PDB entry 8W1Y | X-ray diffraction, 2.30 A resolution | chains A and B

[Chain A (and B)]
Molecule: Catalase-peroxidase
From: Mycobacterium tuberculosis
Notes: EC 1.11.1.21; chain B of this document is another copy of the same molecule, construct and numbering; everything in this record applies to it too
UniProt: A0A0D5ZBI4 (A0A0D5ZBI4_MYCTX); numbering as in UniProt (aligned over 2-740)
Sequence (741 residues; numbered 0 to 740; the number before each row is that of its first residue; numbering starts at 0):
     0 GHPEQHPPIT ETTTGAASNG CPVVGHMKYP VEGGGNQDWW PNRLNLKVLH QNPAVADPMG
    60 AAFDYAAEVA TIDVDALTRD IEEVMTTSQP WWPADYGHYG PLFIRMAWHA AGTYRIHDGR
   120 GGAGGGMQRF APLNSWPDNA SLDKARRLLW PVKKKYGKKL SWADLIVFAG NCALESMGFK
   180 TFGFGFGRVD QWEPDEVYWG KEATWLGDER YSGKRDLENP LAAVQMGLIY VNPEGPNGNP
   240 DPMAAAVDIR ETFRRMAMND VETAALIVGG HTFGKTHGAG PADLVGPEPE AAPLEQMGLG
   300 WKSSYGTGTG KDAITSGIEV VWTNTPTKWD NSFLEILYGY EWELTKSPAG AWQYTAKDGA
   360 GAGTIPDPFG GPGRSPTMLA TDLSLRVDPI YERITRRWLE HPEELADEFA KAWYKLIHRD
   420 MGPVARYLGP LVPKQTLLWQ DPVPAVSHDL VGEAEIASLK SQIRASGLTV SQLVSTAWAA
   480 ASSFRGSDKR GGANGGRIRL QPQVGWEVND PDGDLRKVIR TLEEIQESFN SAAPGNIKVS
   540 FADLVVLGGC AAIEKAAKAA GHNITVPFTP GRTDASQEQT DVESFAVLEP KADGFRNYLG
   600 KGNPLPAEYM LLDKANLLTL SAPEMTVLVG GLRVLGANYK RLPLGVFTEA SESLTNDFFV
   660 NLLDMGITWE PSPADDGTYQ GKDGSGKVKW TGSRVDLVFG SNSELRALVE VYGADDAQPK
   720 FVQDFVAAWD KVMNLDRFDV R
Unresolved in the structure: 0-23
Sequence notes: expression tag (0-1)
Modified / non-standard residues: W107 (1-hydroperoxy-L-tryptophan; TOX)
Covalent attachments: covalent link W107-Y229; covalent link Y229-M255
Bound ions: heme Fe: W107, H270; Na+: T271, T322, T324, K327, D329
Ligand contacts: heme (HEM): P100, L101, I103, R104, W107, V230, P232, I248, F252, L265, I266, G269, H270, F272, G273, K274, T275, H276, T314, S315, I317, W321, L378, T380, F408, W412

[Interface between chain A and chain B]
Residue-residue contacts - 205 pairs, chain A then chain B:
  G24(A) - A202(B)
  H25(A) - K200(B)
  H25(A) - E208(B)  salt bridge
  M26(A) - G199(B)
  M26(A) - K200(B)  hydrogen bond (backbone-backbone)
  M26(A) - E201(B)
  M26(A) - A202(B)  hydrophobic
  K27(A) - P40(B)  hydrogen bond (side chain-backbone)
  K27(A) - N41(B)  hydrogen bond
  K27(A) - Y197(B)
  Y28(A) - Y197(B)
  Y28(A) - P219(B)
  Y28(A) - P603(B)
  Y28(A) - L604(B)  hydrophobic
  P29(A) - N44(B)  hydrogen bond (backbone-side chain)
  P29(A) - V47(B)
  P29(A) - E195(B)
  P29(A) - V196(B)
  P29(A) - Y197(B)
  V30(A) - R42(B)
  V30(A) - L43(B)
  V30(A) - N44(B)  hydrogen bond (backbone-backbone)
  V30(A) - V47(B)
  V30(A) - L604(B)  hydrophobic
  V30(A) - Y608(B)
  V30(A) - L611(B)  hydrophobic
  E31(A) - Q36(B)  hydrogen bond (backbone-side chain)
  E31(A) - P40(B)
  E31(A) - N41(B)
  E31(A) - R42(B)
  E31(A) - L604(B)
  E31(A) - Y608(B)
  G32(A) - Q36(B)
  G32(A) - N44(B)
  G33(A) - E195(B)
  G34(A) - E195(B)
  N35(A) - A130(B)  hydrogen bond (side chain-backbone)
  N35(A) - P131(B)
  N35(A) - P193(B)
  N35(A) - E195(B)  hydrogen bond (backbone-side chain)
  Q36(A) - E31(B)
  Q36(A) - G32(B)
  W38(A) - E201(B)
  W38(A) - A202(B)
  W38(A) - T203(B)
  W38(A) - W204(B)
  W38(A) - M225(B)  hydrophobic
  W39(A) - A130(B)  hydrophobic
  W39(A) - P131(B)  hydrophobic
  W39(A) - S134(B)
  W39(A) - E287(B)  hydrogen bond
  W39(A) - E289(B)
  W39(A) - A290(B)
  P40(A) - K27(B)  hydrogen bond (backbone-side chain)
  P40(A) - E31(B)
  N41(A) - E31(B)
  R42(A) - V30(B)
  R42(A) - A130(B)
  R42(A) - E289(B)  salt bridge
  L43(A) - V30(B)
  N44(A) - P29(B)  hydrogen bond (side chain-backbone)
  N44(A) - V30(B)  hydrogen bond (backbone-backbone)
  N44(A) - G32(B)
  K46(A) - G33(B)  hydrogen bond (side chain-backbone)
  K46(A) - K46(B)
  V47(A) - P29(B)
  V47(A) - V30(B)
  H49(A) - P52(B)
  H49(A) - V54(B)
  H49(A) - E192(B)  salt bridge
  P52(A) - H49(B)
  V54(A) - H49(B)
  V54(A) - S620(B)
  V54(A) - P622(B)
  A55(A) - P622(B)
  P57(A) - P622(B)  hydrophobic
  P57(A) - L707(B)
  P57(A) - K719(B)  hydrogen bond (backbone-side chain)
  W90(A) - M664(B)
  R128(A) - S702(B)
  R128(A) - A706(B)
  R128(A) - E709(B)  salt bridge
  F129(A) - S702(B)
  F129(A) - A706(B)  hydrophobic
  A130(A) - N35(B)  hydrogen bond (backbone-side chain)
  A130(A) - R42(B)
  P131(A) - N35(B)
  P131(A) - W39(B)  hydrophobic
  N133(A) - S702(B)  hydrogen bond
  S134(A) - W39(B)
  R146(A) - M664(B)  hydrogen bond
  R146(A) - R705(B)
  W149(A) - L662(B)  hydrophobic
  W149(A) - E709(B)
  W149(A) - G712(B)
  K153(A) - G712(B)
  K153(A) - A713(B)
  K153(A) - D714(B)  salt bridge
  K154(A) - D714(B)
  G156(A) - A713(B)
  G156(A) - D715(B)
  K157(A) - D715(B)  hydrogen bond (backbone-side chain)
  W161(A) - E709(B)  hydrogen bond
  W191(A) - E703(B)
  W191(A) - A706(B)
  W191(A) - V710(B)  hydrophobic
  E192(A) - H49(B)  salt bridge
  P193(A) - N35(B)
  P193(A) - E703(B)
  E195(A) - P29(B)
  E195(A) - G34(B)
  E195(A) - N35(B)  hydrogen bond (side chain-backbone)
  V196(A) - P29(B)
  Y197(A) - K27(B)
  Y197(A) - Y28(B)
  Y197(A) - P29(B)
  G199(A) - M26(B)
  K200(A) - H25(B)
  K200(A) - M26(B)  hydrogen bond (backbone-backbone)
  E201(A) - M26(B)
  E201(A) - W38(B)
  A202(A) - G24(B)
  A202(A) - M26(B)  hydrophobic
  A202(A) - W38(B)
  T203(A) - W38(B)
  W204(A) - W38(B)
  W204(A) - W39(B)  hydrophobic
  E208(A) - H25(B)  salt bridge
  P219(A) - Y28(B)
  M225(A) - W38(B)  hydrophobic
  E287(A) - W39(B)  hydrogen bond
  E289(A) - W39(B)
  E289(A) - R42(B)  salt bridge
  E289(A) - S702(B)  hydrogen bond
  L293(A) - Y678(B)
  L293(A) - R693(B)
  L293(A) - S700(B)
  E294(A) - W668(B)
  E294(A) - P670(B)
  E294(A) - Y678(B)
  M296(A) - L661(B)
  M296(A) - W668(B)
  M296(A) - G699(B)
  M296(A) - S700(B)
  M296(A) - R705(B)  hydrogen bond (backbone-side chain)
  G297(A) - G699(B)
  G297(A) - S700(B)
  L298(A) - M664(B)  hydrophobic
  P603(A) - Y28(B)
  L604(A) - Y28(B)  hydrophobic
  L604(A) - V30(B)  hydrophobic
  L604(A) - E31(B)
  Y608(A) - V30(B)
  Y608(A) - E31(B)
  L611(A) - V30(B)  hydrophobic
  S620(A) - V54(B)
  P622(A) - V54(B)
  P622(A) - A55(B)
  P622(A) - P57(B)  hydrophobic
  V659(A) - K153(B)
  L661(A) - M296(B)
  L662(A) - W149(B)  hydrophobic
  M664(A) - W90(B)
  M664(A) - R146(B)  hydrogen bond
  M664(A) - L298(B)  hydrophobic
  W668(A) - E294(B)
  W668(A) - M296(B)
  E669(A) - E294(B)
  E669(A) - K301(B)  salt bridge
  P670(A) - E294(B)
  Y678(A) - L293(B)
  Y678(A) - E294(B)
  R693(A) - L293(B)
  V697(A) - L293(B)
  G699(A) - M296(B)
  G699(A) - G297(B)
  S700(A) - L293(B)
  S700(A) - G297(B)
  S702(A) - R128(B)
  S702(A) - F129(B)
  S702(A) - N133(B)
  S702(A) - E289(B)  hydrogen bond
  E703(A) - W191(B)
  E703(A) - E192(B)
  E703(A) - P193(B)
  R705(A) - R146(B)
  R705(A) - M296(B)  hydrogen bond (side chain-backbone)
  A706(A) - R128(B)
  A706(A) - F129(B)  hydrophobic
  A706(A) - W191(B)
  L707(A) - P57(B)  hydrophobic
  E709(A) - W149(B)
  E709(A) - W161(B)  hydrogen bond
  V710(A) - P57(B)  hydrophobic
  V710(A) - W191(B)  hydrophobic
  Y711(A) - P57(B)
  G712(A) - W149(B)
  A713(A) - K153(B)
  D714(A) - K153(B)  salt bridge
  D714(A) - K154(B)
  D715(A) - G156(B)
  D715(A) - K157(B)  hydrogen bond (side chain-backbone)
  K719(A) - P57(B)  hydrogen bond (side chain-backbone)
  K719(A) - M58(B)
  K719(A) - G59(B)
Interface residues without a listed pair, chain A (106 interface residues in all): L48, D56, M58, G59, Y155, N218, A290, P292, E607, D612, L696, D723
Interface residues without a listed pair, chain B (104 interface residues in all): L48, D56, Y155, N218, P292, E669, L696, V697, Y711, D723

[In short]
Chain A and chain B form an interface of 106 and 104 residues respectively, with 30 hydrogen bonds and 10 salt
bridges. Polar pairs include H25(A)-E208(B), R42(A)-E289(B) and H49(A)-E192(B). Ligands of chain A: heme.
W107(A) and H270(A) form the heme Fe site.
Both chains are Catalase-peroxidase (Mycobacterium tuberculosis). Entry 8W1Y (2.30 angstrom resolution
intermediate crystal structure of KatG from Mycobacterium tuberculosis with an MYW-OOH cofactor soaked ...)
was determined by X-ray diffraction together with 8W1W, 8W1X and 8U3P from the same study.
